3ZQ9 - chain A; structure by X-ray diffraction, 1.86 A resolution.

== Chain A ==
Name: Xyloglucanase
Organism: Paenibacillus polymyxa
Notes: EC 3.2.1.4, 3.2.1.151
Reference sequence: Q1A2D0 (Q1A2D0_PAEPO); residues 1-524 here correspond to UniProt positions 36-559 (UniProt number = residue number + 35)
Chain sequence (524 residues; row label = number of the first residue in the row):
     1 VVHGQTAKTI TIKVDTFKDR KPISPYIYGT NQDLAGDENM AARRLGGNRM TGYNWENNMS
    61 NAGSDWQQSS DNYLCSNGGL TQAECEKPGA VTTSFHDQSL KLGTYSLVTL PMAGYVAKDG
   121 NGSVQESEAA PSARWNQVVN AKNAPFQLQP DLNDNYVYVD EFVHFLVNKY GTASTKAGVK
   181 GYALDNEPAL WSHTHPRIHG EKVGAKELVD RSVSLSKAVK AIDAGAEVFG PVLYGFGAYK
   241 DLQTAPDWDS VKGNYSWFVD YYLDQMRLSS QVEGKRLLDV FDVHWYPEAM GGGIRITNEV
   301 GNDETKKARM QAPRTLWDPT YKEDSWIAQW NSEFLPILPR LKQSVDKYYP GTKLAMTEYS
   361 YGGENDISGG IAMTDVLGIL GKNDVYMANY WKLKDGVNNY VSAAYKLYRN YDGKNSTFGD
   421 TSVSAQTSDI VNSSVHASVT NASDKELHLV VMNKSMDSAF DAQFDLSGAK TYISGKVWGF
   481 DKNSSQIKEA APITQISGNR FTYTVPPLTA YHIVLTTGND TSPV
Not modelled in the structure: 1-6, 519-524
Disulfides: C75-C85
Construct notes: engineered mutation A129 (Lys164 in Q1A2D0), Y156 (Arg191 in Q1A2D0)
Metal / ion sites: Ca2+: E56, D151, D154, Y156
Ligand contacts: beta-D-glucopyranose / NOY: G47, N48, R49, D65, Y73, N186, E187, H284, Y286, E358, W391, L393
From the paper describing this entry:
  - binding site for the ligand NOY: N48, N186, E358, W391
  - binding site for beta-D-glucopyranose: R49
  - specificity-determining residues: W66, D71 (proposed by the authors, not directly observed)

== In short ==
Bound to chain A: beta-D-glucopyranose / NOY. The Ca2+ site is built by E56, D151, D154 and Y156. From the
paper: a binding site for the ligand NOY at N48, N186 and E358 among others; a binding site for
beta-D-glucopyranose at R49.
Chain A is Xyloglucanase (Paenibacillus polymyxa); the structure, Structure of a Paenibacillus Polymyxa
Xyloglucanase from Glycoside Hydrolase Family 44, was determined by X-ray diffraction together with 2YKK, 2YJQ
and 2YIH from the same study.
